Entry 6G2H (electron microscopy, 4.60 A resolution (low resolution: residue-level contacts below are approximate; hydrogen-bond / salt-bridge calls are withheld)); this record covers chains D and E of the 6 polymer chains in the assembly.

# Chain D (and E)
Protein: Acetyl-CoA carboxylase 1
Organism: Homo sapiens
Notes: EC 6.4.1.2, 6.3.4.14; chain E of this document is another copy of the same molecule, construct and numbering; everything in this record applies to it too
UniProtKB: Q13085 (ACACA_HUMAN); residue numbers follow UniProt; this construct covers 1-2346
Amino-acid sequence (2407 residues; row label = number of the first residue in the row; numbers below 1 keep their minus sign (Met-60 is residue -60)):
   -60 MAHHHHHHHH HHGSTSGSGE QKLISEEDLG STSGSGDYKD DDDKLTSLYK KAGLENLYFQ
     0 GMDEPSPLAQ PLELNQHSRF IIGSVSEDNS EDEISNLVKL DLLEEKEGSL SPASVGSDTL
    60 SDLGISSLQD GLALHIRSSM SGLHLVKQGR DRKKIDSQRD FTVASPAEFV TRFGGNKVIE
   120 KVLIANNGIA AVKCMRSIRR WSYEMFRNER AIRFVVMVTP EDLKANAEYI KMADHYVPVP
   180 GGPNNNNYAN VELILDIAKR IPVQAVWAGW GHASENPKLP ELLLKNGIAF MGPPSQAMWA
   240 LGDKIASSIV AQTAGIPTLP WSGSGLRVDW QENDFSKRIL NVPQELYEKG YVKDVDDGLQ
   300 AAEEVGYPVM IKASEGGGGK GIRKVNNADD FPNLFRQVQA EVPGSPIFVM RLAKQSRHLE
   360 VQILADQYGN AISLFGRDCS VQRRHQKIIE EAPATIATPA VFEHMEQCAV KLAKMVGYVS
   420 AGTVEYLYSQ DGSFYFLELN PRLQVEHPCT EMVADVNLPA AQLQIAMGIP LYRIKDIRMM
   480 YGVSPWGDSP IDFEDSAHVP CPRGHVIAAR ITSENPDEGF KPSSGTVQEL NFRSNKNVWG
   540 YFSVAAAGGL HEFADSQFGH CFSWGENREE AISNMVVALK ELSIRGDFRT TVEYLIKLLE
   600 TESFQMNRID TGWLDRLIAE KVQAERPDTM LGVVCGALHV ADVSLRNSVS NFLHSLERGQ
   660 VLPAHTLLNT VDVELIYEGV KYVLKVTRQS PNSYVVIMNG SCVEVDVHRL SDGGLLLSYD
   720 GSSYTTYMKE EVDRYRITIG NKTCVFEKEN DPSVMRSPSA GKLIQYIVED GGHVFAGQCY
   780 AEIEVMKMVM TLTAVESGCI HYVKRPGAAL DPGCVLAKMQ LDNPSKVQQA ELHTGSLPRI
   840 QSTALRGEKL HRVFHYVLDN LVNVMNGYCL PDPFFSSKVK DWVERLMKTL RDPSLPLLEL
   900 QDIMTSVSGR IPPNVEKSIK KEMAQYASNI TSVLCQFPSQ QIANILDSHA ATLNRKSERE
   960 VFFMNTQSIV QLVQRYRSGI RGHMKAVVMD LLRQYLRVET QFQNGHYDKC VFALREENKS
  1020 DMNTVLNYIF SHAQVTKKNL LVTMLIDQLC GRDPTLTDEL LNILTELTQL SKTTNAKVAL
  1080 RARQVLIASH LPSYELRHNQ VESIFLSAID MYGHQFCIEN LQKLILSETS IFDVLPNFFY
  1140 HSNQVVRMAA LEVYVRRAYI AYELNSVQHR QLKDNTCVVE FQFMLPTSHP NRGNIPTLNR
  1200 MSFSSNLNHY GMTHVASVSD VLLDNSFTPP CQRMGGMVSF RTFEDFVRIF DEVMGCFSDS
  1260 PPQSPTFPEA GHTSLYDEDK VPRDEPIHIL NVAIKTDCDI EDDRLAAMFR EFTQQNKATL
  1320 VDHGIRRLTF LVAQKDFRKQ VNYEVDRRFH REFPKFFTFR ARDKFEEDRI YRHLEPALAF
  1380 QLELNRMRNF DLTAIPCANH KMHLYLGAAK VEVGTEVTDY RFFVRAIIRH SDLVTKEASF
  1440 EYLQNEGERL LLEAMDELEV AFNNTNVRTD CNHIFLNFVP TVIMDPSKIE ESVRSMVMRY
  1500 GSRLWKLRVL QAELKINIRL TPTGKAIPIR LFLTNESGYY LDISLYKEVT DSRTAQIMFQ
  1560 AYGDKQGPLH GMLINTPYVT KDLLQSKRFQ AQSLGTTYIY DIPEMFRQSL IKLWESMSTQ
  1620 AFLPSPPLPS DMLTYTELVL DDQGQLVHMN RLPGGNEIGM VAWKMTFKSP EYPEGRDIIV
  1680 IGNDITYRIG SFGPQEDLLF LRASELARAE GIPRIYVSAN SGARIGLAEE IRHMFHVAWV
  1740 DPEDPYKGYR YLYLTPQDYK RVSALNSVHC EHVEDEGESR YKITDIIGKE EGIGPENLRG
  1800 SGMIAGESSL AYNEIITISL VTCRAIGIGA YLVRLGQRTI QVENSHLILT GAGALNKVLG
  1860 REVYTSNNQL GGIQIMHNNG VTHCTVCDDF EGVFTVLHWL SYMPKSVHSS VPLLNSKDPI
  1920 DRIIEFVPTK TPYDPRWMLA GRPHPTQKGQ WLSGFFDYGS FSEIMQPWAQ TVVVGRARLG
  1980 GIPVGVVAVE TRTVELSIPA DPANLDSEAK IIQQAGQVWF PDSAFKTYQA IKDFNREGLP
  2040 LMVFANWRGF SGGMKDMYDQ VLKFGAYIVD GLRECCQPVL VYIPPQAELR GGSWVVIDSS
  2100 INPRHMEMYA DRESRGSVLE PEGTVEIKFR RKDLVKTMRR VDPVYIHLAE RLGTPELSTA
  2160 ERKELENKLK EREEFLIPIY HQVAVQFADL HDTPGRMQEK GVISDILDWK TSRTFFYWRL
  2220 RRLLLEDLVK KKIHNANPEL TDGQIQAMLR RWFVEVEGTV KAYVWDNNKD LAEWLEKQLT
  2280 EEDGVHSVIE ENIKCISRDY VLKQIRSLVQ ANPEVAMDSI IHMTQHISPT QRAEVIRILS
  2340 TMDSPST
Unresolved in the structure: -60 to 624, 708-713, 749-831, 840-847, 1189-1229, 1257-1283, 1334-1351, 1431-1435, 1550-1553, 1561-1563, 2338-2346
Construct notes: initiating methionine (-60); expression tag (-59 to 0)
Curated features (UniProtKB/Swiss-Prot):
  - active site: Arg441
  - binding site (ATP): Gly315 to Gly320
  - binding site (Mg(2+)): Glu424, Glu437, Asn439
  - binding site (Mn(2+)): Glu424, Glu437, Asn439
  - binding site (CoA): Arg1823, Lys2127, Arg2129
  - modified residue: Met1 (N-acetylmethionine), Ser5 (Phosphoserine), Ser23 (Phosphoserine), Ser25 (Phosphoserine), Ser29 (Phosphoserine), Ser34 (Phosphoserine), Ser48 (Phosphoserine), Ser50 (Phosphoserine), Ser53 (Phosphoserine), Thr58 (Phosphothreonine), Ser78 (Phosphoserine), Ser80 (Phosphoserine), Ser488 (Phosphoserine), Thr610 (Phosphothreonine), Lys786 (N6-biotinyllysine), Ser835 (Phosphoserine), Ser1201 (Phosphoserine), Ser1216 (Phosphoserine), Ser1218 (Phosphoserine), Thr1227 (Phosphothreonine) and 5 more in UniProt
  - natural variant: Arg1687 (R1687Q: In a colorectal cancer sample), Ala2271 (A2271V: Frequency <)
  - mutagenesis: Ser78 (S78A: No effect on interaction with BRCA1), Ser344 (S344A: No effect on interaction with BRCA1), Ser432 (S432A: No effect on interaction with BRCA1), Ser1201 (S1201A: No effect on interaction with BRCA1), Ser1263 (S1263A: Abolishes interaction with BRCA1), Ser1585 (S1585A: No effect on interaction with BRCA1), Ser1952 (S1952A: No effect on interaction with BRCA1), Ser2211 (S2211A: No effect on interaction with BRCA1)

# Interface between chain D and chain E
Pairs across the interface (40; chain D residue first):
  Val932(D) - Ile2337(E)
  Gln939(D) - Ile2295(E)
  Gln939(D) - Asp2298(E)
  Gln940(D) - Asp2298(E)
  Gln940(D) - Lys2302(E)
  Asn943(D) - Gln2243(E)
  Asp946(D) - Gln2243(E)
  Asp946(D) - Arg2250(E)
  Ala949(D) - Ala2246(E)
  Asn953(D) - Gln2245(E)
  Asn953(D) - Arg2249(E)
  Arg958(D) - Arg2249(E)
  Phe962(D) - Thr2258(E)
  Gln966(D) - Val2253(E)
  Val969(D) - Arg2250(E)
  Gln970(D) - Thr2258(E)
  Gln973(D) - Glu2254(E)
  Arg976(D) - Asn2291(E)
  Thr1054(D) - Thr2329(E)
  Gln2245(D) - Asn953(E)
  Ala2246(D) - Ala949(E)
  Arg2249(D) - Asn953(E)
  Arg2249(D) - Arg958(E)
  Arg2250(D) - Asp946(E)
  Arg2250(D) - Val969(E)
  Val2253(D) - Gln966(E)
  Glu2254(D) - Gln973(E)
  Thr2258(D) - Phe962(E)
  Thr2258(D) - Gln966(E)
  Thr2258(D) - Gln970(E)
  Asn2291(D) - Arg976(E)
  Cys2294(D) - Gln939(E)
  Cys2294(D) - Ser977(E)
  Ile2295(D) - Gln939(E)
  Asp2298(D) - Gln939(E)
  Asp2298(D) - Gln940(E)
  Lys2302(D) - Gln940(E)
  Thr2329(D) - Thr1054(E)
  Gln2330(D) - Thr1054(E)
  Ile2337(D) - Val932(E)
Other interface residues (no listed pair), chain D (37 interface residues in all): Gln935, Ser947, Ala950, Gln2243, Val2255, Ala2261, Arg2305
Other interface residues (no listed pair), chain E (37 interface residues in all): Gln935, Asn943, Met2247, Val2255, Ala2261, Cys2294, Arg2305, Gln2330

# Overview
The chain D/chain E interface involves 37 residues from each chain. Curated annotation (UniProt) lists
active-site residue Arg441(D), 6 ATP-binding residues, 3 Mg2+-binding residues and 3 Mn2+-binding residues on
chain D.
Chain D and chain E are both Acetyl-CoA carboxylase 1 (Homo sapiens); the structure, Filament of acetyl-CoA
carboxylase and BRCT domains of BRCA1 (ACC-BRCT) core at 4.6 A resolution, was determined by electron
microscopy, deposited together with 6G2D and 6G2I.
